PDB entry 8TX1 | electron microscopy, 3.62 A resolution | chain A

# Chain A
Molecule: Mastigoneme-like protein
Source organism: Chlamydomonas reinhardtii
Reference sequence: Q8LRM7 (Q8LRM7_CHLRE); aligned to UniProt positions 1-1977 over residues 1-1977 (the alignment contains insertions or deletions, so no single offset holds)
Amino-acid sequence (1987 residues; each row starts with the number of its first residue):
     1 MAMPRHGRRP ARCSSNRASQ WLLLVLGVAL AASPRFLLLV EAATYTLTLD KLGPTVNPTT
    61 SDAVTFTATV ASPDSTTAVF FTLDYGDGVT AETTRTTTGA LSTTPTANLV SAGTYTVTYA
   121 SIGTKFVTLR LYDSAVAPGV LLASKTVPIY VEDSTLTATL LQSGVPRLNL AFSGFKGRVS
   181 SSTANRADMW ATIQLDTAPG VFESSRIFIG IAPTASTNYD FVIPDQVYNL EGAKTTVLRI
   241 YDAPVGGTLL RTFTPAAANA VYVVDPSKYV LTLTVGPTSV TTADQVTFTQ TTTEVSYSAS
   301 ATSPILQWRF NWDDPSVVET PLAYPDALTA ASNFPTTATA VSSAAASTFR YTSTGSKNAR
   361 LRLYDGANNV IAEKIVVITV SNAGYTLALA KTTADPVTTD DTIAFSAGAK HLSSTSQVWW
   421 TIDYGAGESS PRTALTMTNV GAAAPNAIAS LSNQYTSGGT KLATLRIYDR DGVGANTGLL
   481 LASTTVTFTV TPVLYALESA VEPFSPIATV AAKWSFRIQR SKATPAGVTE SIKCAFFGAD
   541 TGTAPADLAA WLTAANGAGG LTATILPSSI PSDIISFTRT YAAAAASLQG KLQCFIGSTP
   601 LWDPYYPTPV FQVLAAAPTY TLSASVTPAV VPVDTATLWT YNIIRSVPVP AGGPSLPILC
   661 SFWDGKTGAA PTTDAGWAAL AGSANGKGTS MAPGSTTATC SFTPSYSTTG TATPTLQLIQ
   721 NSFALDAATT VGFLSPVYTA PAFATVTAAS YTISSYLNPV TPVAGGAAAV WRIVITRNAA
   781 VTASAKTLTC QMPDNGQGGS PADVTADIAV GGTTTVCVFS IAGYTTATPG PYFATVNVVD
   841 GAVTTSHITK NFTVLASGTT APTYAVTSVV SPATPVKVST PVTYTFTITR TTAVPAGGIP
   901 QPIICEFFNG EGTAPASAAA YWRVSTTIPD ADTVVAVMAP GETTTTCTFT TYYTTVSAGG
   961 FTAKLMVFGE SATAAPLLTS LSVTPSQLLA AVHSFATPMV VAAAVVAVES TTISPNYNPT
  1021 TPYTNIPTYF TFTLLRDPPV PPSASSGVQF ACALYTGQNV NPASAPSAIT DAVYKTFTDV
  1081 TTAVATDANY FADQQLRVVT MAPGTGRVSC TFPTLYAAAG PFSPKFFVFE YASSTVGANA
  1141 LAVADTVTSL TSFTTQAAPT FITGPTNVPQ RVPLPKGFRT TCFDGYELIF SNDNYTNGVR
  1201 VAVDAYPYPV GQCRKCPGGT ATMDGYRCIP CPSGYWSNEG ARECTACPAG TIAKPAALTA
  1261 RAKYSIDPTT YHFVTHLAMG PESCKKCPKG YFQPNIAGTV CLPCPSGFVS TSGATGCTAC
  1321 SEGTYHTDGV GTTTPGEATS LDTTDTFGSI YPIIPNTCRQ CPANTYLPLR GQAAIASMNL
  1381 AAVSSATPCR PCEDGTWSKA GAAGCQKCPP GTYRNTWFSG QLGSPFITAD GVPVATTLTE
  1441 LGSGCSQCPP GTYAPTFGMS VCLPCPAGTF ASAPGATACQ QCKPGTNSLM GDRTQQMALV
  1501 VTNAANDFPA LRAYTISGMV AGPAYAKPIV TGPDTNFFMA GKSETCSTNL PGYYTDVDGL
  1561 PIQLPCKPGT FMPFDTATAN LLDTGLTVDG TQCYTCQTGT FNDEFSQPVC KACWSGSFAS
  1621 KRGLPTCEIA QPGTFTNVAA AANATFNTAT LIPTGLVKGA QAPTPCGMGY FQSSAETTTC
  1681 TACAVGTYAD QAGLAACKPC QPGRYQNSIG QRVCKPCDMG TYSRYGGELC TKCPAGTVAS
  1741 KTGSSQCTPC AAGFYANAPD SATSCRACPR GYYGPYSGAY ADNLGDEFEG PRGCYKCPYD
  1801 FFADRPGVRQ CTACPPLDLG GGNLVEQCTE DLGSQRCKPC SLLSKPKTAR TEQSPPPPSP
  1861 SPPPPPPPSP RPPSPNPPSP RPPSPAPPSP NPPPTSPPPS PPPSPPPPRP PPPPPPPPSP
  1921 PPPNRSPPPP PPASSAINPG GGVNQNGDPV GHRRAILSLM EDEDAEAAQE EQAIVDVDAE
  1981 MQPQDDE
Unresolved in the structure: 1-42, 739-748, 915-930, 974-983, 1946-1955, 1983-1987
Construct notes: conflict L141 (Val in Q8LRM7), L142 (Thr in Q8LRM7), A143 (Gly in Q8LRM7), 25 further conflict positions vs the reference (Q8LRM7) not listed; expression tag (1978-1987)
Disulfides: C534-C594, C660-C700, C790-C817, C905-C947, C1052-C1110, C1182-C1213, C1216-C1228, C1231-C1244, C1247-C1284, C1287-C1301, C1304-C1317, C1320-C1358, C1361-C1389, C1392-C1405, C1408-C1445, C1448-C1462, C1465-C1479, C1482-C1546, C1566-C1593, C1596-C1610, C1613-C1627, C1666-C1680, C1683-C1697, C1700-C1714, C1717-C1730, C1733-C1747, C1750-C1765, C1768-C1794, C1797-C1811, C1814-C1837, C1828-C1840

# Summary
Chain A is Mastigoneme-like protein (Chlamydomonas reinhardtii); the structure, Characterization of the
Chlamydomonas Flagellar Mastigoneme Filament Structure at 3.6A, was determined by electron microscopy together
with 8TXB and 8TXC from the same study.
